Entry 8CYE (electron microscopy, 3.90 A resolution); this record covers chains A and M of the 22 polymer chains in the assembly.

Chain A (and M):
Name: Flagellin
Organism: Escherichia coli O127:H6
Notes: chain M of this document is another copy of the same molecule, construct and numbering; everything in this record applies to it too
UniProtKB: B7USU2 (FLIC_ECO27); residues 1-548 here = UniProt positions 1-548
Amino-acid sequence (548 residues; numbered 1 to 548; the number before each row is that of its first residue):
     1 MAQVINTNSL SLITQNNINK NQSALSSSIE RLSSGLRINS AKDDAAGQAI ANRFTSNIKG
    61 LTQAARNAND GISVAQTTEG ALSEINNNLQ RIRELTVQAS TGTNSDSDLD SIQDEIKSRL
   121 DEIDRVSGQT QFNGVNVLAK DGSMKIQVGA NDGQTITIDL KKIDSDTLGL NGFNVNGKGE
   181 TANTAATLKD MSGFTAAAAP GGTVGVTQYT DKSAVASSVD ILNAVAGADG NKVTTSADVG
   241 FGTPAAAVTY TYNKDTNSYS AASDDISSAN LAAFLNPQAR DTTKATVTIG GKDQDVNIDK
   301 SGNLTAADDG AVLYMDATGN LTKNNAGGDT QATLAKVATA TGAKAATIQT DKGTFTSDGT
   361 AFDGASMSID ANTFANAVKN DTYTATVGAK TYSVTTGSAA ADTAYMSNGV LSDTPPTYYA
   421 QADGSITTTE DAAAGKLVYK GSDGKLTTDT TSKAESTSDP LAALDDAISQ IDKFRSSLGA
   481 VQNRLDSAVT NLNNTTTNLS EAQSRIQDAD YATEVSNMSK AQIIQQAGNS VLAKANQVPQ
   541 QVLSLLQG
Not modelled in the structure: 1, 178-454, 548

How chain A and chain M interact:
Residue-residue contacts (7; chain A residue first):
  Asp43(A) - Arg91(M)  salt bridge
  Asp44(A) - Arg91(M)  salt bridge
  Asp44(A) - Gln98(M)  hydrogen bond
  Ala46(A) - Asp108(M)
  Ile50(A) - Asp108(M)
  Arg53(A) - Ser105(M)  hydrogen bond
  Arg53(A) - Asp108(M)  salt bridge
Other interface residues (no listed pair), chain A (6 interface residues in all): Ala49
Other interface residues (no listed pair), chain M (9 interface residues in all): Glu94, Leu95, Asn104, Ile112, Glu115

Summary:
The interface between chain A and chain M involves 6 residues on one side and 9 on the other; the contacts
include 2 hydrogen bonds and 3 salt bridges. Among the polar pairs are Asp43(A)-Arg91(M), Asp44(A)-Arg91(M)
and Arg53(A)-Asp108(M).
Both chains are Flagellin (Escherichia coli O127:H6). Entry 8CYE (Cryo-EM asymmetric reconstruction of the
EPEC H6 bacterial flagellar filament Normal Waveform) was determined by electron microscopy together with
8CVI, 8CWM and 8CXM from the same study.
